Entry 9GV5 (electron microscopy, 4.00 A resolution); this record covers chain A.

== Chain A ==
Name: Monocarboxylate transporter 8
Source organism: Homo sapiens
Reference sequence: P36021 (MOT8_HUMAN); residues 2-498 here = UniProt positions 2-498
Amino-acid sequence (521 residues; each row starts with the number of its first residue; numbers below 1 keep their minus sign (Met-7 is residue -7)):
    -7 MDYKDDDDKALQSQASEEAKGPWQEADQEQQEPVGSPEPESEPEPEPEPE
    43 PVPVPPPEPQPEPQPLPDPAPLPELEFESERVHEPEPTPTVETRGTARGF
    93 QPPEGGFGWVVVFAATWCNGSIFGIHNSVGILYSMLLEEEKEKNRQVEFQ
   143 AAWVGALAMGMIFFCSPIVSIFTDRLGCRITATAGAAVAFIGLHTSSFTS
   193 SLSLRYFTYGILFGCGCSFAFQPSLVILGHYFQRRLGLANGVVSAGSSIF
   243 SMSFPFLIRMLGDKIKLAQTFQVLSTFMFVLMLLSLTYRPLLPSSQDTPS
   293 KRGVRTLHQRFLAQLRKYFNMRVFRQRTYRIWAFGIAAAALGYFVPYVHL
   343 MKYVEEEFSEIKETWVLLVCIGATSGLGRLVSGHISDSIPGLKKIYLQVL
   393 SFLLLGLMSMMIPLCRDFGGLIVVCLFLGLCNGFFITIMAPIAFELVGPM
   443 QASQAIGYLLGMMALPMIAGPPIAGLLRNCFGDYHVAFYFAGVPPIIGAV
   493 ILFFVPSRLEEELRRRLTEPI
Not modelled in the structure: -7 to 93, 130-138, 280-321, 500-513
Construct notes: initiating methionine (-7); expression tag (-6 to 1, 499-513); engineered mutation Asn424 (Asp in P36021)
Curated features (UniProtKB/Swiss-Prot):
  - modified residue: Ala2 (N-acetylalanine)
  - natural variant: Ser120 (S120F: In MCT8 deficiency), Gly147 (G147R: In MCT8 deficiency), Ala150 (A150T: In MCT8 deficiency; A150V: In MCT8 deficiency), Phe156 (deletion: In MCT8 deficiency), Val161 (V161M: In MCT8 deficiency), Arg197 (R197H: In MCT8 deficiency), Gly208 (G208C: In MCT8 deficiency), Ser216 (S216F: In MCT8 deficiency), Leu217 (L217R: In MCT8 deficiency), Pro247 (P247L: In MCT8 deficiency), Leu360 (L360W: In MCT8 deficiency), Arg371 (R371C: In MCT8 deficiency), 8 further natural variant entries in UniProt
  - mutagenesis: His118 (H118A: Reduction of thyroid hormone (TH) transport; H118Q: Does not alter kinetic characteristics of thyroid hormone (TH) transport), His186 (H186A: No effect on thyroid hormone (TH) transport), Ser216 (S216A: No effect on thyroid hormone transport. No effect on protein abundance. No effect on protein localization to the plasma membrane), Arg371 (R371A: Does not affect localization to the cell membrane. Abolishes T3 uptake activity), His376 (H376A: No effect on thyroid hormone (TH) transport), Gly490 (G490A: No effect on thyroid hormone (TH) transport)
What the authors report for this chain:
  - conformationally variable residues (helix shift): Tyr339, His341

== Summary ==
From UniProt: 6 mutagenesis sites. From the paper: conformational variability at Tyr339 and His341.
Chain A is Monocarboxylate transporter 8 (Homo sapiens); the structure, Human monocarboxylate transporter 8
D424N mutant, was determined by electron microscopy together with 9FKN, 9FOT, 9GF8 and 9GSZ from the same
study.
